Entry 8CGJ (electron microscopy, 1.79 A resolution); this record covers chains A and H of the 16 polymer chains in the assembly.

# Chain A
Molecule: 16S rRNA
Organism: Escherichia coli BW25113
Sequence (1540 nucleotides; row label = number of the first residue in the row):
     1 AAAUUGAAGA GUUUGAUCAU GGCUCAGAUU GAACGCUGGC GGCAGGCCUA ACACAUGCAA
    61 GUCGAACGGU AACAGGAAGA AGCUUGCUUC UUUGCUGACG AGUGGCGGAC GGGUGAGUAA
   121 UGUCUGGGAA ACUGCCUGAU GGAGGGGGAU AACUACUGGA AACGGUAGCU AAUACCGCAU
   181 AACGUCGCAA GACCAAAGAG GGGGACCUUC GGGCCUCUUG CCAUCGGAUG UGCCCAGAUG
   241 GGAUUAGCUA GUAGGUGGGG UAACGGCUCA CCUAGGCGAC GAUCCCUAGC UGGUCUGAGA
   301 GGAUGACCAG CCACACUGGA ACUGAGACAC GGUCCAGACU CCUACGGGAG GCAGCAGUGG
   361 GGAAUAUUGC ACAAUGGGCG CAAGCCUGAU GCAGCCAUGC CGCGUGUAUG AAGAAGCCCU
   421 UCGGGUUGUA AAGUACUUUC AGCGGGGAGG AAGGGAGUAA AGUUAAUACC UUUGCUCAUU
   481 GACGUUACCC GCAGAAGAAG CACCGGCUAA CUCCGUGCCA GCAGCCXCGG UAAUACGGAG
   541 GGUGCAAGCG UUAAUCGGAA UUACUGGGCG UAAAGCGCAC GCAGGCGGUU UGUUAAGUCA
   601 GAUGUGAAAU CCCCGGGCUC AACCUGGGAA CUGCAUCUGA UACUGGCAAG CUUGAGUCUC
   661 GUAGAGGGGG GUAGAAUUCC AGGUGUAGCG GUGAAAUGCG UAGAGAUCUG GAGGAAUACC
   721 GGUGGCGAAG GCGGCCCCCU GGACGAAGAC UGACGCUCAG GUGCGAAAGC GUGGGGAGCA
   781 AACAGGAUUA GAUACCCUGG UAGUCCACGC CGUAAACGAU GUCGACUUGG AGGUUGUGCC
   841 CUUGAGGCGU GGCUUCCGGA GCUAACGCGU UAAGUCGACC GCCUGGGGAG UACGGCCGCA
   901 AGGUUAAAAC UCAAAUGAAU UGACGGGGGC CCGCACAAGC GGUGGAGCAU GUGGUUUAAU
   961 UCGAUGXAAC GCGAAGAACC UUACCUGGUC UUGACAUCCA CGGAAGUUUU CAGAGAUGAG
  1021 AAUGUGCCUU CGGGAACCGU GAGACAGGUG CUGCAUGGCU GUCGUCAGCU CGUGUUGUGA
  1081 AAUGUUGGGU UAAGUCCCGC AACGAGCGCA ACCCUUAUCC UUUGUUGCCA GCGGUCCGGC
  1141 CGGGAACUCA AAGGAGACUG CCAGUGAUAA ACUGGAGGAA GGUGGGGAUG ACGUCAAGUC
  1201 AUCAUGGCCC UUACGACCAG GGCUACACAC GUGCUACAAU GGCGCAUACA AAGAGAAGCG
  1261 ACCUCGCGAG AGCAAGCGGA CCUCAUAAAG UGCGUCGUAG UCCGGAUUGG AGUCUGCAAC
  1321 UCGACUCCAU GAAGUCGGAA UCGCUAGUAA UCGUGGAUCA GAAUGCCACG GUGAAUACGU
  1381 UCCCGGGCCU UGUACACACC GCCCGUXACA CCAUGGGAGU GGGUUGCAAA AGAAGUAGGU
  1441 AGCUUAACCU UCGGGAGGGC GCUUACCACU UUGUGAUUCA UGACUGGGGU GAAGUCGUAA
  1501 CAAGGUAACC GUAGGGGAAC CUGCGGUUGG AUCACCUCCU
Not modelled in the structure: 1, 203-214, 840-846, 936-1060, 1113-1187, 1198-1381, 1535-1540
Modified / non-standard residues: PSU (pseudouridine-5'-monophosphate) at position 516, G7M (N7-methyl-guanosine-5'-monophosphate) at position 527, 2MG (2N-methylguanosine-5'-monophosphate) at position 966, 5MC (5-methylcytidine-5'-monophosphate) at position 967, 2MG (2N-methylguanosine-5'-monophosphate) at position 1207, 4OC (4n,o2'-methylcytidine-5'-monophosphate) at position 1402, 5MC (5-methylcytidine-5'-monophosphate) at position 1407, UR3 (3-methyluridine-5'-monophoshate) at position 1498, 2MG (2N-methylguanosine-5'-monophosphate) at position 1516, MA6 (6N-dimethyladenosine-5'-monophoshate) at position 1518, MA6 (6N-dimethyladenosine-5'-monophoshate) at position 1519
Metal / ion sites: K+ site 1: G11, U12, G21, G22; Mg2+ site 1 near G21 (its only coordinating residue here); Mg2+ site 2: A59, U387; K+ site 2: G61, U62, G104, G105; Mg2+ site 3 near G100 (its only coordinating residue here); K+ site 3: G107, G324, G326; Mg2+ site 4: A109, G331; K+ site 4: A109, C110, G111; Mg2+ site 5 near G111 (its only coordinating residue here); K+ site 5: G115, G117, G289; Mg2+ site 6: A116, G117, G289; Mg2+ site 7 near G145 (its only coordinating residue here); 37 more Mg2+ sites not listed; 19 more K+ sites not listed
Residues lining bound ligands:
  - hydrated form of streptomycin (5I0; [(2S,3S,4S,5R,6S)-2-[(2R,3R,4R,5S)-2-[(1R,2S,3R,4R,5S,6R)-2,4-bis[[azaniumylidene(azanyl)methyl]amino]-3,5,6-tris(oxidanyl)cyclohexyl]oxy-4-[bis(oxidanyl)methyl]-5-methyl-4-oxidanyl-oxolan-3-yl]oxy-6-(hydroxymethyl)-4,5-bis(oxidanyl)oxan-3-yl]-methyl-azanium): U12, U13, U14, C526, G7M_527, C912, A913, A914, A915, U1490, G1491
  - tetracycline (TAC): G242, U244, A892, C893, A906, A907, A908

# Chain H
Name: Small ribosomal subunit protein uS8
Organism: Escherichia coli BW25113
UniProtKB: P0A7W7 (RS8_ECOLI); residues 1-130 here = UniProt positions 1-130
Chain sequence (130 residues; numbered 1 to 130; the number before each row is that of its first residue):
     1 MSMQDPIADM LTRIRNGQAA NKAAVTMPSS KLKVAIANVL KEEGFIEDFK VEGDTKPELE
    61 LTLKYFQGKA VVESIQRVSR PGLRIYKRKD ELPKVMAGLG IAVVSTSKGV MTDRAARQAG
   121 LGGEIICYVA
Not modelled in the structure: 1

# Chain A / chain H interface
Pairs across the interface (71; chain A residue first):
  C586(A) with Gln-4(H), hydrogen bond to the sugar; Pro-81(H), phosphate contact
  G587(A) with Gln-4(H), sugar contact; Pro-81(H), phosphate contact; Arg-84(H), salt bridge to the phosphate
  G588(A) with Met-3(H), sugar contact; Pro-6(H), phosphate contact
  U589(A) with Pro-6(H), phosphate contact; Ser-30(H), phosphate contact
  U590(A) with Ser-30(H), phosphate contact; Lys-31(H), hydrogen bond to the phosphate
  U591(A) with Lys-31(H), salt bridge to the phosphate
  G597(A) with Tyr-86(H), hydrogen bond to the base
  U598(A) with Tyr-86(H), sugar contact
  C599(A) with Lys-87(H), sugar contact; Arg-88(H), phosphate contact; Gly-122(H), hydrogen bond to the sugar; Gly-123(H), sugar contact
  A600(A) with Arg-88(H), phosphate contact; Lys-89(H), hydrogen bond to the phosphate; Gly-120(H), sugar contact
  G601(A) with Lys-89(H), phosphate contact
  G633(A) with Arg-88(H), salt bridge to the phosphate
  A640(A) with Ser-107(H), hydrogen bond to the sugar; Lys-108(H), hydrogen bond to the phosphate
  U641(A) with Ser-107(H), sugar contact
  A642(A) with Ser-105(H), hydrogen bond to the base; Thr-106(H), base contact; Ser-107(H), base contact; Gly-109(H), sugar contact; Val-110(H), sugar contact
  C643(A) with Lys-31(H), phosphate contact; Leu-32(H), sugar contact; Ser-105(H), hydrogen bond to the sugar; Glu-124(H), hydrogen bond to the sugar
  U644(A) with Arg-84(H), sugar contact
  U652(A) with Thr-55(H), sugar contact
  U653(A) with Thr-55(H), base contact; Lys-56(H), salt bridge to the phosphate
  G755(A) with Ser-2(H), base contact; Gln-4(H), base contact
  C756(A) with Ser-2(H), hydrogen bond to the sugar; Gln-4(H), base contact
  C823(A) with Ser-2(H), hydrogen bond to the sugar
  G824(A) with Ser-2(H), hydrogen bond to the sugar; Met-3(H), sugar contact
  A825(A) with Met-3(H), sugar contact; Asp-9(H), hydrogen bond to the sugar; Arg-13(H), hydrogen bond to the sugar
  C826(A) with Arg-13(H), sugar contact; Asn-16(H), hydrogen bond to the base
  U827(A) with Asn-16(H), sugar contact; Ala-20(H), phosphate contact
  U828(A) with Lys-22(H), phosphate contact
  G874(A) with Asn-16(H), base contact
  U875(A) with Thr-12(H), base contact; Arg-15(H), hydrogen bond to the sugar; Asn-16(H), hydrogen bond to the sugar
  C876(A) with Ala-8(H), sugar contact; Thr-12(H), hydrogen bond to the sugar; Arg-15(H), salt bridge to the phosphate; Gln-76(H), hydrogen bond to the phosphate
  G877(A) with Ser-2(H), hydrogen bond to the base; Asp-5(H), sugar contact; Ala-8(H), sugar contact; Pro-81(H), phosphate contact
  A878(A) with Gln-4(H), hydrogen bond to the sugar; Arg-80(H), salt bridge to the phosphate; Pro-81(H), phosphate contact; Gly-82(H), hydrogen bond to the phosphate
  C879(A) with Gly-82(H), phosphate contact
Other interface residues (no listed pair), chain A (34 interface residues in all): U632
Other interface residues (no listed pair), chain H (41 interface residues in all): Ser-29, Arg-77, Leu-83, Leu-121

# Summary
34 residues of chain A and 41 residues of chain H are in contact; the contacts include 23 hydrogen bonds and 6
salt bridges. Among the polar pairs are G597(A)/Tyr-86(H), A642(A)/Ser-105(H) and C826(A)/Asn-16(H). Bound to
chain A: hydrated form of streptomycin and tetracycline.
Here chain A is 16S rRNA and chain H is Small ribosomal subunit protein uS8, both from Escherichia coli
BW25113. Entry 8CGJ (Streptomycin bound to the 30S body) was determined by electron microscopy together with
8CA7, 8CAI, 8CEP, 8CF1, 8CF8, 8CGI, 8CGR and 8CGU from the same study.
